Entry 8SIE (electron microscopy, 2.70 A resolution); this record covers chains D and C.

[Chain D (and C)]
Molecule: Pendrin
Source organism: Sus scrofa
Notes: chain C of this document is another copy of the same molecule, construct and numbering; everything in this record applies to it too
UniProt: A0A8D0Z6H8 (A0A8D0Z6H8_PIG); residues 1-780 here correspond to UniProt positions 6-785 (UniProt number = residue number + 5)
Chain sequence (780 residues; row label = number of the first residue in the row):
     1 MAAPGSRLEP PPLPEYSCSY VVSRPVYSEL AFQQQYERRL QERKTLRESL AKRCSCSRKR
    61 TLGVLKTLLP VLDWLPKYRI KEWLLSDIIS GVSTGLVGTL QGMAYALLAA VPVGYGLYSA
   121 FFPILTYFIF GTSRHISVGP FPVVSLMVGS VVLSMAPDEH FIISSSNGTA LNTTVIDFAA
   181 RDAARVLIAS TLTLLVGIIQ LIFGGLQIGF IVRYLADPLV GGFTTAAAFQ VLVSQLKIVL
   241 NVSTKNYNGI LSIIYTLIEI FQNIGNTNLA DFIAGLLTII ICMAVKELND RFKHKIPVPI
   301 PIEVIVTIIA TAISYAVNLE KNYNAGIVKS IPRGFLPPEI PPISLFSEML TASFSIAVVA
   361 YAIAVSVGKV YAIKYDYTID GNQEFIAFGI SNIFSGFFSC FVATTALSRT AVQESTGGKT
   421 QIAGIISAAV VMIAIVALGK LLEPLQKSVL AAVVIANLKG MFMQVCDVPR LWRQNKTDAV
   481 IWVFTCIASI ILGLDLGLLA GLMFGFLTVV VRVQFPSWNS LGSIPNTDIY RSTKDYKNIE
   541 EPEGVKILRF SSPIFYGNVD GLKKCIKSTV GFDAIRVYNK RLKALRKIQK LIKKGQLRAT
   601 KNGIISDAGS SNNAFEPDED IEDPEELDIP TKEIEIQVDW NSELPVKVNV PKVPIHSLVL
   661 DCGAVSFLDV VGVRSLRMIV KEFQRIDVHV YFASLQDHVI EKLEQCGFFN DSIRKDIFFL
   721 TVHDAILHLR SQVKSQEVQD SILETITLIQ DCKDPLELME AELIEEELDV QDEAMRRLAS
Not modelled in the structure: 1-16, 40-63, 165-175, 586-653, 733-780
Small-molecule neighbours:
  - Lauryl Maltose Neopentyl Glycol (AV0), molecule 1: Ser154, Asn248, Gly249, Ser347, Glu348, Leu350, Thr351, Phe354, Asp495, Leu496
  - Lauryl Maltose Neopentyl Glycol (AV0), molecule 2: Ile250, Leu492, Leu496, Leu499, Ala500, Met503
  - bicarbonate ion (BCT), molecule 1: Gln101, Tyr105, Pro142, Val454, Asn457
  - bicarbonate ion (BCT), molecule 2: Phe141, Ala406, Leu407, Ser408
  - LBN (1-palmitoyl-2-oleoyl-sn-glycero-3-phosphocholine), molecule 1: Leu125, Phe335, Pro337, Phe398, Met432
  - LBN, molecule 2: Leu194, Ile198, Ile340, Ile343, Ile393, Phe397
  - LBN, molecule 3: Ile198, Phe346, Ser347, Leu350
  - LBN, molecule 4: Leu206, Gln207, Phe210, Tyr214, Phe354, Met503, Phe506
  - LBN, molecule 5: Ile340, Ile393, Phe394, Phe397
  - LBN, molecule 6: Pro469, Trp472, Arg473, Ala479, Val480, Val483, Phe484, Ile487, Ala488, Ile491
  - LBN, molecule 7: Trp472, Asn475, Lys476, Thr477, Val480, Phe504, Leu507, Thr508, Val511
  - LBN, molecule 8: Val511, Phe515, Pro516
From the paper describing this entry:
  - binding site for bicarbonate ion: Gln101, Tyr105, Phe141, Leu407, Ser408, Asn457
  - mutagenesis - Q101L (about 50%), Y105F, F141A, D376A, D376A/T378A, S408A, R409L, N457V, N475V, D560V: decreased catalytic activity
  - disease-associated variants - R409H: unchanged localization (citing earlier work)
  - disease-associated variants - Y105C, F141S, S408F, N457K (citing earlier work)
  - mutagenesis - H698A: unchanged catalytic activity
  - mutagenesis - K702E: decreased catalytic activity on HCO3-
  - mutagenesis - K702E: unchanged catalytic activity on I-

[Chain D / chain C interface]
Residue-residue contacts (139; chain D residue first):
  Cys18(D) - Pro25(C)
  Cys18(D) - Val26(C)  hydrogen bond (backbone-backbone)
  Cys18(D) - Leu727(C)  hydrophobic
  Ser19(D) - Arg24(C)
  Ser19(D) - Val26(C)
  Ser19(D) - Leu727(C)
  Tyr20(D) - Val22(C)
  Tyr20(D) - Ser23(C)
  Tyr20(D) - Arg24(C)  hydrogen bond (backbone-backbone)
  Tyr20(D) - Asp528(C)  hydrogen bond
  Tyr20(D) - His723(C)
  Tyr20(D) - Asp724(C)
  Tyr20(D) - Leu727(C)  hydrophobic
  Val21(D) - Val22(C)
  Val22(D) - Tyr20(C)
  Val22(D) - Val21(C)
  Val22(D) - Val22(C)  hydrophobic
  Val22(D) - Thr527(C)
  Val22(D) - Asp528(C)
  Ser23(D) - Tyr20(C)
  Ser23(D) - Asn526(C)
  Arg24(D) - Ser19(C)
  Arg24(D) - Tyr20(C)  hydrogen bond (backbone-backbone)
  Arg24(D) - Thr527(C)
  Arg24(D) - Asp528(C)  salt bridge
  Arg24(D) - Ile529(C)
  Pro25(D) - Cys18(C)
  Val26(D) - Cys18(C)  hydrogen bond (backbone-backbone)
  Val26(D) - Ser19(C)
  Phe32(D) - Ile529(C)  hydrophobic
  Phe32(D) - Tyr536(C)  hydrophobic
  Gln33(D) - Tyr536(C)  hydrogen bond
  Tyr36(D) - Ile524(C)
  Glu37(D) - Tyr536(C)
  Arg38(D) - Asp535(C)  salt bridge
  Arg39(D) - Asp535(C)  hydrogen bond (backbone-backbone)
  Arg39(D) - Lys537(C)
  Arg213(D) - Gln514(C)
  Arg213(D) - Tyr556(C)
  Arg213(D) - Gly557(C)
  Arg213(D) - Asp560(C)  salt bridge
  Tyr214(D) - Val511(C)
  Tyr214(D) - Gln514(C)  hydrogen bond
  Tyr214(D) - Tyr556(C)  hydrophobic
  Asp217(D) - Val671(C)
  Asp376(D) - Arg576(C)  salt bridge
  Asp376(D) - Asn579(C)  hydrogen bond
  Tyr377(D) - Arg576(C)
  Thr378(D) - Arg576(C)
  Arg470(D) - Arg674(C)
  Leu471(D) - Val670(C)  hydrophobic
  Gln474(D) - Val670(C)
  Gln474(D) - Lys702(C)
  Gln474(D) - Gln705(C)
  Gln474(D) - Cys706(C)
  Asn475(D) - Asp669(C)
  Asn475(D) - Val670(C)
  Asn475(D) - Lys702(C)  hydrogen bond
  Asp478(D) - Asp669(C)
  Asp478(D) - Val670(C)
  Met503(D) - Met503(C)  hydrophobic
  Phe506(D) - Met503(C)  hydrophobic
  Phe506(D) - Leu507(C)  hydrophobic
  Phe506(D) - Val510(C)
  Leu507(D) - Met503(C)  hydrophobic
  Leu507(D) - Phe506(C)  hydrophobic
  Val509(D) - Val510(C)  hydrophobic
  Val510(D) - Phe506(C)
  Val510(D) - Val510(C)  hydrophobic
  Val511(D) - Tyr214(C)
  Arg512(D) - Asp669(C)
  Val513(D) - Val513(C)  hydrophobic
  Val513(D) - Phe667(C)  hydrophobic
  Gln514(D) - Arg213(C)
  Gln514(D) - Tyr214(C)  hydrogen bond
  Ser517(D) - His698(C)
  Ile524(D) - Tyr36(C)
  Asn526(D) - Ser23(C)
  Thr527(D) - Val22(C)
  Thr527(D) - Arg24(C)
  Asp528(D) - Tyr20(C)  hydrogen bond
  Asp528(D) - Val22(C)
  Asp528(D) - Arg24(C)  salt bridge
  Ile529(D) - Arg24(C)
  Ile529(D) - Tyr27(C)  hydrophobic
  Ile529(D) - Phe32(C)  hydrophobic
  Ile529(D) - Leu720(C)  hydrophobic
  Arg531(D) - Asp697(C)  salt bridge
  Arg531(D) - Leu720(C)
  Asp535(D) - Arg38(C)  salt bridge
  Asp535(D) - Arg39(C)  hydrogen bond (backbone-backbone)
  Tyr536(D) - Phe32(C)  hydrophobic
  Tyr536(D) - Gln33(C)  hydrogen bond
  Tyr536(D) - Glu37(C)
  Tyr536(D) - Asp697(C)  hydrogen bond
  Lys537(D) - Arg39(C)
  Arg549(D) - Gly663(C)  hydrogen bond (side chain-backbone)
  Arg549(D) - Gln696(C)
  Ser551(D) - Ser666(C)
  Ser552(D) - Ser666(C)
  Tyr556(D) - Arg213(C)
  Tyr556(D) - Tyr214(C)  hydrophobic
  Gly557(D) - Arg213(C)
  Asp560(D) - Arg213(C)  salt bridge
  Arg576(D) - Asp376(C)  salt bridge
  Arg576(D) - Tyr377(C)
  Arg576(D) - Thr378(C)
  Asn579(D) - Asp376(C)  hydrogen bond
  Gly663(D) - Arg549(C)  hydrogen bond (backbone-side chain)
  Gly663(D) - Gly663(C)
  Gly663(D) - Ala664(C)
  Ala664(D) - Gly663(C)
  Ser666(D) - Ser551(C)
  Ser666(D) - Ser552(C)
  Phe667(D) - Val513(C)  hydrophobic
  Asp669(D) - Asn475(C)
  Asp669(D) - Asp478(C)
  Asp669(D) - Arg512(C)
  Val670(D) - Leu471(C)  hydrophobic
  Val670(D) - Gln474(C)
  Val670(D) - Asn475(C)
  Val670(D) - Asp478(C)
  Val671(D) - Asp217(C)
  Arg674(D) - Arg470(C)
  Gln696(D) - Arg549(C)
  Asp697(D) - Arg531(C)  salt bridge
  Asp697(D) - Tyr536(C)  hydrogen bond
  His698(D) - Ser517(C)
  Lys702(D) - Gln474(C)
  Lys702(D) - Asn475(C)  hydrogen bond
  Gln705(D) - Gln474(C)
  Cys706(D) - Gln474(C)
  Leu720(D) - Ile529(C)  hydrophobic
  Leu720(D) - Arg531(C)
  His723(D) - Tyr20(C)
  Asp724(D) - Tyr20(C)
  Leu727(D) - Cys18(C)  hydrophobic
  Leu727(D) - Ser19(C)
  Leu727(D) - Tyr20(C)  hydrophobic
Other interface residues (no listed pair), chain D (83 interface residues in all): Tyr27, Glu29, Phe210, Ala216, Arg473, Phe515, Asn538, Pro553, Phe555, Gly561, Leu668, Thr721
Other interface residues (no listed pair), chain C (83 interface residues in all): Glu29, Phe210, Ala216, Arg473, Val509, Phe515, Asn538, Pro553, Phe555, Gly561, Leu668, Thr721

[Overview]
The chain D/chain C interface involves 83 residues from each chain; the contacts include 20 hydrogen bonds and
10 salt bridges. Polar contacts include Arg24(D)-Asp528(C), Arg38(D)-Asp535(C) and Arg213(D)-Asp560(C). From
the paper: a binding site for bicarbonate ion at Gln101(D), Tyr105(D) and Phe141(D) among others; Q101L, Y105F
and F141A of chain D, among others, reduce catalytic activity; 13 substitutions were tested in all.
Chain D and chain C are both Pendrin (Sus scrofa); the structure, Pendrin in complex with bicarbonate, was
determined by electron microscopy (same publication as 8SGW, 8SH3, 8SHC and 8UUK).
